PDB entry 3DJV | X-ray diffraction, 1.60 A resolution | chains A and B

[Chain A (and B)]
Molecule: Seminal ribonuclease
From: Bos taurus
Notes: EC 3.1.27.5; chain B of this document is another copy of the same molecule, construct and numbering; everything in this record applies to it too
UniProtKB: P00669 (RNS_BOVIN); residues 1-124 here correspond to UniProt positions 27-150 (UniProt number = residue number + 26)
Amino-acid sequence (124 residues; each row starts with the number of its first residue):
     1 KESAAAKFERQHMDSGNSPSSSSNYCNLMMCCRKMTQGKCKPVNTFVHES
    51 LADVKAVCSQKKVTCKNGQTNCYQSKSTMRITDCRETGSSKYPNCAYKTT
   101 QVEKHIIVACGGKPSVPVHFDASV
Cystine bridges: Cys26-Cys84, Cys40-Cys95, Cys58-Cys110, Cys65-Cys72
Swiss-Prot annotation at these positions:
  - active site: His12 (Proton acceptor), His119 (Proton donor)
  - binding site (substrate): Lys7, Arg10, Lys41 to Thr45, Lys66, Arg85
  - modified residue: Asn67 (Deamidated asparagine)

[Interface between chain A and chain B]
Residue-residue contacts - 99 pairs, chain A then chain B:
  Ala4(A) with Val118(B), hydrophobic
  Ala5(A) with Val116(B), hydrophobic
  Phe8(A) with Val54(B), hydrophobic; Val108(B), hydrophobic; Pro117(B); Val118(B); His119(B); Phe120(B)
  Glu9(A) with Arg33(B), hydrogen bond (backbone-side chain); Leu51(B)
  Arg10(A) with Arg33(B), hydrogen bond (backbone-side chain); Lys34(B)
  Gln11(A) with Met35(B); Lys41(B), hydrogen bond; Asn44(B), hydrogen bond (backbone-side chain); Thr45(B); Phe46(B)
  His12(A) with Lys41(B); Asn44(B), hydrogen bond; Thr45(B), hydrogen bond (side chain-backbone); Phe46(B); Val47(B), hydrogen bond (backbone-backbone); Phe120(B)
  Met13(A) with Arg33(B), hydrogen bond (backbone-side chain); Val47(B); Glu49(B); Leu51(B), hydrophobic; Val54(B), hydrophobic
  Asp14(A) with Tyr25(B), hydrogen bond; Met29(B); Val47(B), hydrogen bond (backbone-backbone); His48(B), hydrogen bond (backbone-side chain)
  Ser15(A) with Val47(B); His48(B); Glu49(B), hydrogen bond (side chain-backbone); Ser50(B); Leu51(B)
  Gly16(A) with His48(B), hydrogen bond (backbone-backbone); Arg80(B), hydrogen bond (backbone-side chain)
  Asn17(A) with Arg80(B), hydrogen bond
  Pro19(A) with Tyr25(B); His48(B)
  Ser20(A) with Ser21(B); Ser22(B); Gln101(B), hydrogen bond
  Ser22(A) with Pro19(B); Ser20(B)
  Tyr25(A) with Asp14(B), hydrogen bond; Pro19(B), hydrophobic
  Leu28(A) with Leu28(B), hydrophobic; Met29(B), hydrophobic
  Met29(A) with Asp14(B); Leu28(B), hydrophobic
  Cys31(A) with Cys32(B), disulfide
  Cys32(A) with Leu28(B); Cys31(B), disulfide; Cys32(B), hydrophobic
  Arg33(A) with Glu9(B), hydrogen bond (side chain-backbone); Arg10(B), hydrogen bond (side chain-backbone); Met13(B), hydrogen bond (side chain-backbone); Asp14(B), salt bridge
  Lys34(A) with Arg10(B)
  Met35(A) with Gln11(B)
  Gln37(A) with Lys34(B)
  Lys41(A) with Gln11(B), hydrogen bond
  Asn44(A) with Gln11(B), hydrogen bond (side chain-backbone); His12(B)
  Thr45(A) with Gln11(B); His12(B), hydrogen bond (backbone-side chain)
  Phe46(A) with Gln11(B); His12(B)
  Val47(A) with His12(B), hydrogen bond (backbone-backbone); Met13(B); Asp14(B), hydrogen bond (backbone-backbone); Ser15(B)
  His48(A) with Asp14(B), hydrogen bond (side chain-backbone); Ser15(B); Asn17(B); Pro19(B)
  Glu49(A) with Met13(B); Ser15(B), hydrogen bond (backbone-side chain)
  Ser50(A) with Ser15(B)
  Leu51(A) with Glu9(B); Met13(B), hydrophobic; Ser15(B)
  Val54(A) with Phe8(B), hydrophobic; Met13(B), hydrophobic
  Thr82(A) with Pro19(B)
  Gln101(A) with Pro19(B); Ser20(B)
  Val108(A) with Phe8(B), hydrophobic
  Val116(A) with Ala5(B), hydrophobic
  Pro117(A) with Ala5(B); Phe8(B)
  Val118(A) with Ala4(B), hydrophobic; Phe8(B)
  His119(A) with Phe8(B)
  Phe120(A) with Phe8(B); His12(B)
Inter-chain disulfides: Cys31(A)-Cys32(B), Cys32(A)-Cys31(B)

[Overview]
Chain A and chain B form an interface of 42 and 41 residues respectively; the contacts include 2 disulfide
bonds, 27 hydrogen bonds and 1 salt bridge. Among the polar pairs are Arg33(A)-Asp14(B), Glu9(A)-Arg33(B) and
Arg10(A)-Arg33(B).
Both chains are Seminal ribonuclease (Bos taurus). Entry 3DJV (Bovine Seminal Ribonuclease- cytidine 3'
phosphate complex) was determined by X-ray diffraction, deposited together with 3DJO, 3DJP, 3DJQ and 3DJX.
